Entry 9CI8 (electron microscopy, 3.01 A resolution); this record covers chains f and n of the 12 polymer chains in the assembly.

[Chain f]
Name: T-cell surface glycoprotein CD3 epsilon chain
Organism: Homo sapiens
Reference sequence: P07766 (CD3E_HUMAN); residues 33-156 here = UniProt positions 33-156
Amino-acid sequence (124 residues; each row starts with the number of its first residue):
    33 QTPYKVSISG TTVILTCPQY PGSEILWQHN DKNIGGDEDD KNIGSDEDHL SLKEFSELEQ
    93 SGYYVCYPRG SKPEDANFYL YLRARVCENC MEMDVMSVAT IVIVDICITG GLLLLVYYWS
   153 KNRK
Disulfides: Cys49-Cys98, Cys119-Cys122

[Chain n]
Name: T cell receptor gamma constant 1
Organism: Homo sapiens
Reference sequence: P0CF51 (TRGC1_HUMAN); residues 241-278 here correspond to UniProt positions 128-165 (UniProt number = residue number - 113)
Amino-acid sequence (38 residues; row label = number of the first residue in the row):
   241 TLLLQLTNTS AYYMYLLLLL KSVVYFAIIT CCLLRRTA
Curated features (UniProtKB/Swiss-Prot):
  - glycosylation: Asn248 (N-linked (GlcNAc...) asparagine)

[Interface between chain f and chain n]
Pairs across the interface (13):
  Arg117(f) - Leu242(n)
  Cys119(f) - Leu246(n)  hydrophobic
  Cys122(f) - Leu246(n)  hydrophobic
  Met125(f) - Tyr253(n)
  Val130(f) - Tyr253(n)  hydrophobic
  Val134(f) - Leu257(n)  hydrophobic
  Val134(f) - Leu260(n)  hydrophobic
  Asp137(f) - Leu257(n)
  Ile138(f) - Leu260(n)  hydrophobic
  Thr141(f) - Lys261(n)
  Thr141(f) - Val264(n)
  Leu145(f) - Ile268(n)  hydrophobic
  Tyr149(f) - Cys272(n)
Also at the interface, not in a pair above, chain f (12 interface residues in all): Ile133
Also at the interface, not in a pair above, chain n (10 interface residues in all): Tyr265

[Summary]
The interface between chain f and chain n involves 12 residues on one side and 10 on the other.
Chain f is T-cell surface glycoprotein CD3 epsilon chain and chain n is T cell receptor gamma constant 1, both
from Homo sapiens; the structure, T cell receptor complex, was determined by electron microscopy together with
9CIA from the same study.
